Entry 5LUJ (X-ray diffraction, 2.20 A resolution); this record covers chain A.

# Chain A
Protein: Cutinase 2
From: Thermobifida cellulosilytica
Reference sequence: E9LVH9 (E9LVH9_9ACTN); residue numbers follow UniProt; this construct covers 1-262
Chain sequence (265 residues; row label = number of the first residue in the row):
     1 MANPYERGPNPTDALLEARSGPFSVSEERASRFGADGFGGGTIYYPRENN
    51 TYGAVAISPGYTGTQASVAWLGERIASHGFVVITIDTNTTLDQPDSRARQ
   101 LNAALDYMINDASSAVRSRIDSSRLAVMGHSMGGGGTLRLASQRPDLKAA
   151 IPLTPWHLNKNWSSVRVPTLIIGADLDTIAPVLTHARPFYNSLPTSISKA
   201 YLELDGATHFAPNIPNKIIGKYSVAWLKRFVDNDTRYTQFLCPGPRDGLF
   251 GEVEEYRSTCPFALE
Not modelled in the structure: 1, 246-252, 263-265
Disulfides: C242-C260
Sequence notes: expression tag (263-265)
UniProt features mapped onto this chain:
  - active site: S131 (Nucleophile), D177 (Charge relay system), H209 (Charge relay system)
  - binding site (poly(ethylene terephthalate)): Y61, M132, W156

# Overview
Curated annotation (UniProt) lists 3 active-site residues and 3 poly(ethylene terephthalate)-binding residues.
Chain A is Cutinase 2 (Thermobifida cellulosilytica); the structure, Structure of cutinase 2 from Thermobifida
cellulosilytica, was determined by X-ray diffraction, deposited together with 5LUI, 5LUK and 5LUL.
